5FGG - chains I and Y of the 28 polymer chains in the assembly; structure by X-ray diffraction, 2.70 A resolution.

== Chain I ==
Molecule: Proteasome subunit beta type-3
From: Saccharomyces cerevisiae (strain ATCC 204508 / S288c)
Notes: EC 3.4.25.1
UniProtKB: P25451 (PSB3_YEAST); residues 0-204 here correspond to UniProt positions 1-205 (UniProt number = residue number + 1)
Sequence (205 residues; each row starts with the number of its first residue; numbering starts at 0):
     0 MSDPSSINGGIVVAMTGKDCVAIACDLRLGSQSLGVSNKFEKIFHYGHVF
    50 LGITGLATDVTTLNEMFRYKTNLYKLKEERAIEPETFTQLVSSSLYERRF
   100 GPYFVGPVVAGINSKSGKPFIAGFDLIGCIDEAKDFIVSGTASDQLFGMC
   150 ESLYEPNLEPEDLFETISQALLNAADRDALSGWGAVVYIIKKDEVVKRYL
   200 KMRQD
Unresolved in the structure: 0
Metal / ion sites: Mg2+ site 1: Ala174, Asp177, Ser180; Mg2+ site 2: Asp204 (shared with Ala165(Y), Asp168(Y), Ser171(Y) of chain Y)
Small-molecule neighbours: CARFILZOMIB, bound form (3BV; N-{(2S)-2-[(morpholin-4-ylacetyl)amino]-4-phenylbutanoyl}-L-leucyl-N-[(2R,3S,4S)-1,3-dihydroxy-2,6-dimethylheptan-4-yl]-L-phenylalaninamide): Ser4, Arg98, Val104, Asp124, Leu125, Ile126, Cys128
Curated features (UniProtKB/Swiss-Prot):
  - modified residue: Ser30 (Phosphoserine)
  - cross-link: Lys69 (Glycyl lysine isopeptide (Lys-Gly) (interchain with G-Cter in ubiquitin))

== Chain Y ==
Molecule: Proteasome subunit beta type-5
From: Saccharomyces cerevisiae (strain ATCC 204508 / S288c)
Notes: EC 3.4.25.1
UniProtKB: P30656 (PSB5_YEAST); residues 1-212 here correspond to UniProt positions 76-287 (UniProt number = residue number + 75)
Sequence (212 residues; row label = number of the first residue in the row):
     1 TTTLAFRFQGGIIVAVNSRATAGNWVASQTVKKVIEINPFLLGTMAGGAA
    51 DCQFWETWLGSQCRLHELREKERISVAAASKILSNLVYQYKGAGLSMGTM
   101 ICGYTRKEGPTIYYVDSDGTRLKGDIFCVGSGQTFAYGVLDSNYKWDLSV
   151 EDALYLGKRSILAAAHRDAYSGGSVNLYHVTEDGWIYHGNHDVGELFWKV
   201 KEEEGSFNNVIG
Differences from the reference sequence: engineered mutation Asn17 (Asp92 in P30656)
Glycans and other covalent adducts: CARFILZOMIB, bound form (3BV) linked to Thr1
Metal / ion sites: Mg2+: Ala165, Asp168, Ser171 (shared with Asp204(I) of chain I)
Small-molecule neighbours: CARFILZOMIB, bound form (3BV; N-{(2S)-2-[(morpholin-4-ylacetyl)amino]-4-phenylbutanoyl}-L-leucyl-N-[(2R,3S,4S)-1,3-dihydroxy-2,6-dimethylheptan-4-yl]-L-phenylalaninamide): Arg19, Ala20, Thr21, Ala22, Ala27, Val31, Lys33, Met45, Ala46, Gly47, Gly48, Ala49, Ser131, Tyr170
From the paper describing this entry:
  - catalytic residues: Lys33
  - catalytic residues: Gly47 (proposed by the authors, not directly observed)
  - mutagenesis - T1A, T1C, T1S: decreased growth
  - mutagenesis - K33A: decreased catalytic activity
  - mutagenesis - T1C: abolished catalytic activity
  - mutagenesis - T1S: abolished growth in response to 37  degC
  - mutagenesis - T1S: decreased catalytic activity on Suc-LLVY-AMC
  - mutagenesis - T1S (3.7-fold): decreased binding to bortezomib
  - mutagenesis - T1S (1.8-fold): decreased binding to carfilzomib

== Chain I / chain Y interface ==
Residue-residue contacts (44; chain I residue first):
  Leu26(I) - Ile211(Y)  hydrophobic
  Arg27(I) - Ala169(Y)
  Ser32(I) - Arg167(Y)
  Ser32(I) - Asp168(Y)
  Ser32(I) - Ala169(Y)  hydrogen bond (backbone-backbone)
  Ser32(I) - Tyr170(Y)
  Leu33(I) - Phe135(Y)  hydrophobic
  Leu33(I) - Arg167(Y)
  Gly34(I) - Arg167(Y)  hydrogen bond (backbone-side chain)
  Val35(I) - Arg167(Y)
  Asn37(I) - Asn209(Y)  hydrogen bond (side chain-backbone)
  Asn37(I) - Val210(Y)
  Asn37(I) - Ile211(Y)
  Lys38(I) - Asn209(Y)  hydrogen bond (side chain-backbone)
  Lys38(I) - Ile211(Y)
  Gln144(I) - Trp25(Y)
  Arg176(I) - Trp25(Y)
  Arg176(I) - Val26(Y)  hydrogen bond (side chain-backbone)
  Arg176(I) - Ala27(Y)  hydrogen bond (side chain-backbone)
  Asp177(I) - Asn24(Y)
  Asp177(I) - Val26(Y)
  Ala178(I) - Asn24(Y)  hydrogen bond (backbone-backbone)
  Ala178(I) - Val26(Y)
  Ala178(I) - Ala169(Y)
  Ala178(I) - Tyr170(Y)  hydrophobic
  Leu179(I) - Asn24(Y)
  Trp182(I) - His166(Y)  hydrogen bond (side chain-backbone)
  Trp182(I) - Arg167(Y)
  Lys200(I) - Trp198(Y)
  Met201(I) - Trp198(Y)
  Arg202(I) - Gln29(Y)
  Arg202(I) - Gly173(Y)  hydrogen bond (side chain-backbone)
  Arg202(I) - Asp192(Y)  salt bridge
  Arg202(I) - Gly194(Y)
  Gln203(I) - His166(Y)  hydrogen bond (backbone-side chain)
  Gln203(I) - Phe197(Y)
  Gln203(I) - Trp198(Y)
  Gln203(I) - Val210(Y)
  Asp204(I) - Arg19(Y)  salt bridge
  Asp204(I) - Ala165(Y)
  Asp204(I) - Ser171(Y)
  Asp204(I) - Gly172(Y)
  Asp204(I) - Gly173(Y)  hydrogen bond (side chain-backbone)
  Asp204(I) - Val193(Y)
Also at the interface, not in a pair above, chain I (22 interface residues in all): Gln31, Asp175, Tyr198
Also at the interface, not in a pair above, chain Y (25 interface residues in all): Ser28

== Overview ==
Chain I and chain Y form an interface of 22 and 25 residues respectively; the contacts include 11 hydrogen
bonds and 2 salt bridges. Polar contacts include Arg202(I)-Asp192(Y), Asp204(I)-Arg19(Y) and
Gly34(I)-Arg167(Y). Chain I binds CARFILZOMIB, bound form. The paper reports catalytic residues Lys33(Y) and
Gly47(Y); T1A, T1C and T1S of chain Y reduce growth.
Here chain I is Proteasome subunit beta type-3 and chain Y is Proteasome subunit beta type-5, both from
Saccharomyces cerevisiae (strain ATCC 204508 / S288c). Entry 5FGG (Yeast 20S proteasome beta5-L(-49S)_D17N
double mutant in complex with Carfilzomib) was determined by X-ray diffraction, deposited together with 5CZ4,
5CZ5, 5CZ6, 5CZ7, 5CZ8, 5CZ9 and 16 further entries.
